Entry 8PHQ (electron microscopy, 2.69 A resolution); this record covers chains BM and BO of the 78 polymer chains in the assembly.

# Chain BM
Name: Major capsid protein
From: Borreliella burgdorferi B31
Sequence (319 residues; numbered 1 to 319; the number before each row is that of its first residue):
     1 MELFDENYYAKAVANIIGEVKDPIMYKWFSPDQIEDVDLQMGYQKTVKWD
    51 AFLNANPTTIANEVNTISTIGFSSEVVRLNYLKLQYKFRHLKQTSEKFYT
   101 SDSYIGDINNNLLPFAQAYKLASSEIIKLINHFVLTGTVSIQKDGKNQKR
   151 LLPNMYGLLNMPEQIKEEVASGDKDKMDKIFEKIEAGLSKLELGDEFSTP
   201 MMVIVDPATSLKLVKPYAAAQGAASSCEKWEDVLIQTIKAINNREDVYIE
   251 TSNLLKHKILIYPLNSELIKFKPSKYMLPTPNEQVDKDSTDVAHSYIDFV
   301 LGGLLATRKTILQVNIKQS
Unresolved in the structure: 1-2, 219-222

# Chain BO
Name: Decorator protein P03
From: Borreliella burgdorferi B31
Sequence (185 residues; each row starts with the number of its first residue):
     1 MSDITKIKQEFDKKVAEIQALMKNPQQDSGLLSNSIDFRDQNLIFSNSGG
    51 VCTSSKDKIENYPAKGYPYKRGVKLSFGDGTTELEVEAGGGDDLYGVCSD
   101 IDEFSGMATVIPITNNFTGYLTLKKDGQNGVNPGDKLNFNQHGELEKVTG
   151 AQKSVNAIALSKAHKLTEDLFIVLASVFGNRAIKG
Unresolved in the structure: 1-20, 126-130, 149-152, 183-185

# Chain BM / chain BO interface
Pairs across the interface - 23 pairs, chain BM then chain BO:
  K87(BM) - T53(BO)  hydrogen bond (side chain-backbone)
  I108(BM) - N24(BO)  hydrogen bond (backbone-side chain)
  I108(BM) - Q26(BO)
  N109(BM) - K23(BO)
  N109(BM) - N24(BO)
  N109(BM) - Q26(BO)  hydrogen bond
  N110(BM) - I101(BO)
  N111(BM) - K23(BO)
  N111(BM) - N24(BO)
  N111(BM) - S46(BO)  hydrogen bond
  E125(BM) - F38(BO)
  L129(BM) - F38(BO)  hydrophobic
  H132(BM) - F38(BO)
  S140(BM) - R39(BO)
  I141(BM) - R39(BO)
  I141(BM) - D40(BO)  hydrogen bond (backbone-backbone)
  Q142(BM) - R39(BO)  hydrogen bond (backbone-side chain)
  Q142(BM) - D40(BO)
  K143(BM) - D37(BO)
  K143(BM) - R39(BO)
  K143(BM) - D40(BO)
  K256(BM) - R39(BO)
  D286(BM) - S55(BO)
Other interface residues (no listed pair), chain BM (18 interface residues in all): R89, K128, L254, Y296
Other interface residues (no listed pair), chain BO (16 interface residues in all): N42, S48, S54, D100, D102

# Summary
18 residues of chain BM and 16 residues of chain BO are in contact; the contacts include 6 hydrogen bonds.
Among the polar pairs are K87(BM)-T53(BO), I108(BM)-N24(BO) and N109(BM)-Q26(BO).
Chain BM is Major capsid protein and chain BO is Decorator protein P03, both from Borreliella burgdorferi B31;
the structure, Top cap of the Borrelia bacteriophage BB1 procapsid, fivefold-symmetrized outer shell, was
determined by electron microscopy (same publication as 8PHP, 8PHR and 8PHS).
